7QID - chains A and F of the 10 polymer chains in the assembly; structure by electron microscopy, 5.00 A resolution (low resolution: residue-level contacts below are approximate; hydrogen-bond / salt-bridge calls are withheld).

Chain A:
Molecule: Insulin receptor
Organism: Homo sapiens
Notes: EC 2.7.10.1
UniProtKB: P06213 (INSR_HUMAN), isoform P06213-2; residues 1-719 here correspond to UniProt positions 28-746 (UniProt number = residue number + 27)
Sequence (719 residues; row label = number of the first residue in the row):
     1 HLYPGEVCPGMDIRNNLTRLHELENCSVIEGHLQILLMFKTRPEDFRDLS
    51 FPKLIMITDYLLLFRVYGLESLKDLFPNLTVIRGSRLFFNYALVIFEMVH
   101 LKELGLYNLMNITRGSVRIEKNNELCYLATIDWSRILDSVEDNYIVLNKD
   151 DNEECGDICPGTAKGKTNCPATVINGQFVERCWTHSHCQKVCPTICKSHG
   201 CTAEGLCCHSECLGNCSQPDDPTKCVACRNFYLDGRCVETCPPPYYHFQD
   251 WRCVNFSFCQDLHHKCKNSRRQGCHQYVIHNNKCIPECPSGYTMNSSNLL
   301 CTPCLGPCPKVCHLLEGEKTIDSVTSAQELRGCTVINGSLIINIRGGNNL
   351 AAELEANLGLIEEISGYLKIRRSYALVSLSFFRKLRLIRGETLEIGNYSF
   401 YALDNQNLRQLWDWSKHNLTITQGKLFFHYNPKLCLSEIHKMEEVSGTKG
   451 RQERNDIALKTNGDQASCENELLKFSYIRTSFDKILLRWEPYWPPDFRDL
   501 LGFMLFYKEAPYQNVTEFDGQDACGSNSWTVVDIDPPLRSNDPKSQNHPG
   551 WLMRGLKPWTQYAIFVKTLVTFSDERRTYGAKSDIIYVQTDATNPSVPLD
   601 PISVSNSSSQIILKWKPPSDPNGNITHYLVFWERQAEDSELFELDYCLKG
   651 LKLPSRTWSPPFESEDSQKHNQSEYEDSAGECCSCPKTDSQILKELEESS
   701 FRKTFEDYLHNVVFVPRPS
Disulfide bonds: C8-C26, C126-C155, C159-C182, C169-C188, C192-C201, C196-C207, C208-C216, C212-C225, C228-C237, C241-C253, C259-C284, C266-C274, C288-C301, C304-C308, C312-C333, C435-C468, C682-C685
Curated features (UniProtKB/Swiss-Prot):
  - region: E706 to F714 (Insulin-binding)
  - site: F39 (Insulin-binding)
  - modified residue: S373 (Phosphoserine), Y374 (Phosphotyrosine), S380 (Phosphoserine)
  - glycosylation (N-linked (GlcNAc...) asparagine): N16, N25, N78, N111, N215, N255, N295, N337, N397, N418, N514, N606, N624, N671

Chain F:
Molecule: Insulin
Organism: Homo sapiens
UniProtKB: P01308 (INS_HUMAN); residues 1-30 here correspond to UniProt positions 25-54 (UniProt number = residue number + 24)
Sequence (30 residues; each row starts with the number of its first residue):
     1 FVNQHLCGSHLVEALYLVCGERGFFYTPKT

Chain A / chain F interface:
Residue-residue contacts - 8 pairs, chain A then chain F:
  N15(A) with E21(F); F24(F)
  N16(A) with R22(F)
  L37(A) with F24(F)
  R65(A) with S9(F)
  N268(A) with T30(F)
  S269(A) with K29(F)
  R270(A) with T30(F)
Also at the interface, not in a pair above, chain A (10 interface residues in all): R14, R19, F39
Also at the interface, not in a pair above, chain F (9 interface residues in all): E13, Y16, Y26

Overview:
Chain A and chain F form an interface of 10 and 9 residues respectively.
Chain A is Insulin receptor and chain F is Insulin, both from Homo sapiens; the structure, tentative model of
the human insulin receptor ectodomain bound by three insulin, was determined by electron microscopy.
